Entry 7NLL (electron microscopy, 2.89 A resolution); this record covers chains B and A of the 4 polymer chains in the assembly.

== Chain B ==
Name: Spike protein S1
Source organism: Severe acute respiratory syndrome coronavirus 2
UniProtKB: P0DTC2 (SPIKE_SARS2); residue numbers follow UniProt; this construct covers 319-540
Amino-acid sequence (230 residues; row label = number of the first residue in the row):
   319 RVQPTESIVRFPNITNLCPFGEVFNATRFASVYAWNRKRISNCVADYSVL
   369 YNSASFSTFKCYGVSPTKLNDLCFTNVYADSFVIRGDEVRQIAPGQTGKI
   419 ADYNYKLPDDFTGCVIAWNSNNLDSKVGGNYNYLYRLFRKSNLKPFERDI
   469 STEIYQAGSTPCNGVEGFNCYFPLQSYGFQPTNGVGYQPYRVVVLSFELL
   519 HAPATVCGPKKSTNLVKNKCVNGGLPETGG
Unresolved in the structure: 319-332, 529-548
Differences from the reference sequence: expression tag (541-548)
Disulfides: Cys336-Cys361, Cys379-Cys432, Cys391-Cys525, Cys480-Cys488
UniProt features mapped onto this chain:
  - region: Arg403 to Asp405 (Integrin-binding motif), Asn448 to Phe456 (Immunodominant HLA epitope recognized by the CD8+)
  - glycosylation: Thr323 (O-linked (GalNAc) threonine), Ser325 (O-linked (HexNAc...) serine), Asn331 (N-linked (GlcNAc...) (complex) asparagine), Asn343 (N-linked (GlcNAc...) (complex) asparagine)
  - natural variant: Gly339 (G339D: In strain: Omicron/BA.1, Omicron/BA.2 and 4 more; G339H: In strain: Omicron/BA.2.75, Omicron/XBB.1.5 and 1 more), Arg346 (R346K: In strain: Mu/B.1.621; R346T: In strain: Omicron/BQ.1.1, Omicron/XBB.1.5 and 1 more), Leu368 (L368I: In strain: Omicron/XBB.1.5, Omicron/EG.5.1), Ser371 (S371F: In strain: Omicron/BA.2, Omicron/BA.2.12.1 and 6 more; S371L: In strain: Omicron/BA.1), Ser373 (S373P: In strain: Omicron/BA.1, Omicron/BA.2 and 7 more), Ser375 (S375F: In strain: Omicron/BA.1, Omicron/BA.2 and 7 more), Thr376 (T376A: In strain: Omicron/BA.2, Omicron/BA.2.12.1 and 5 more), Asp405 (D405N: In strain: Omicron/BA.2, Omicron/BA.2.12.1 and 6 more), Arg408 (R408S: In strain: Omicron/BA.2, Omicron/BA.2.12.1 and 6 more), Lys417 (K417N: In strain: Beta/B.1.351, Omicron/BA.1 and 8 more; K417T: In strain: Gamma/P.1), Asn440 (N440K: In strain: Omicron/BA.1, Omicron/BA.2 and 7 more), Lys444 (K444T: In strain: Omicron/BQ.1.1), 16 further natural variant entries in UniProt
  - mutagenesis: Asn331 (N331Q: Reduced viral infectivity), Asn343 (N343Q: Reduced viral infectivity), Leu452 (L452R: Increased resistance to neutralizing antibodies. Decreases HLA binding to NF9 epitope. Increased binding affinity to human ACE2), Tyr453 (Y453F: Decreased HLA binding to NF9 epitope. Increased binding affinity to human ACE2), Ala475 (A475V: Increased resistance to neutralizing antibodies), Val483 (V483A: Increased resistance to neutralizing antibodies), Glu484 (E484D: Increased replication in human TMEM106B overexpressing cells), Phe490 (F490L: Increased resistance to neutralizing antibodies and human covalescent sera neutralization), Gln493 (Q493N: Reduced host ACE2-binding affinity in vitro; Q493Y: Reduced host ACE2-binding affinity in vitro), Asn501 (N501T: Reduced host ACE2-binding affinity in vitro; N501Y: Increased binding affinity to human ACE2), His519 (H519P: Increased resistance to human covalescent sera neutralization)

== Chain A ==
Name: Nanobody Fu2
Source organism: Vicugna pacos
Notes: antibody fragment or engineered binder
Amino-acid sequence (145 residues; each row starts with the number of its first residue):
     1 QVQLVESGGGLVQPGGSLRLSCAASGFTLDDYAIGWFRQAPGKEREGVSF
    51 ITSSDGSTYYVDSVKGRFTISRDNAKNTVYLQMNSLTPEDTAIYYCAVGP
   101 SFSYTGSTYYRSELPWDYDYWGQGTQVTVSSGGLPETGGHHHHHH
Unresolved in the structure: 134-145
Disulfides: Cys22-Cys96

== How chain B and chain A interact ==
Pairs across the interface - 17 pairs, chain B then chain A:
  Tyr449(B) - Gln126(A)
  Leu455(B) - Gln123(A)
  Phe456(B) - Gln3(A)
  Phe456(B) - Val5(A)  hydrophobic
  Phe486(B) - Lys76(A)
  Phe486(B) - Thr78(A)
  Tyr489(B) - Val5(A)  hydrophobic
  Tyr489(B) - Ala23(A)
  Gln493(B) - Gln123(A)  hydrogen bond
  Gln493(B) - Gly124(A)  hydrogen bond (side chain-backbone)
  Gln498(B) - Gln126(A)
  Thr500(B) - Pro41(A)
  Thr500(B) - Gly42(A)
  Asn501(B) - Pro41(A)
  Tyr505(B) - Gln39(A)  hydrogen bond
  Tyr505(B) - Arg45(A)  hydrogen bond
  Tyr505(B) - Tyr95(A)
Also at the interface, not in a pair above, chain B (13 interface residues in all): Lys417, Tyr453, Gly502
Also at the interface, not in a pair above, chain A (14 interface residues in all): Ser7
Interface features reported in the paper:
  - specific contacts: Tyr505(B)-Gln39(A)
  - epitope / paratope residues, chain B: Thr500(B), Tyr505(B)
  - epitope / paratope residues, chain A: Gln39(A), Ala40(A)

== In short ==
13 residues of chain B face 14 of chain A across their interface; the contacts include 4 hydrogen bonds. Polar
pairs include Gln493(B)-Gln123(A), Gln493(B)-Gly124(A) and Tyr505(B)-Gln39(A). The authors report a contact
between Tyr505(B) and Gln39(A). UniProt lists 11 mutagenesis sites on chain B. The paper reports
epitope/paratope residues Thr500(B), Tyr505(B) and Gln39(A) among others.
Here chain B is Spike protein S1 (Severe acute respiratory syndrome coronavirus 2) and chain A is Nanobody Fu2
(Vicugna pacos). Entry 7NLL (SARS-CoV-2 Spike RBD (dimer) in complex with two Fu2 nanobodies) was determined
by electron microscopy together with 7NS6 from the same study.
